8EX7 - chain A; structure by electron microscopy, 3.53 A resolution.

[Chain A]
Protein: Sphingosine-1-phosphate transporter SPNS2
Source organism: Homo sapiens
UniProt: Q8IVW8 (SPNS2_HUMAN); numbering as in UniProt (aligned over 103-549)
Amino-acid sequence (451 residues; row label = number of the first residue in the row):
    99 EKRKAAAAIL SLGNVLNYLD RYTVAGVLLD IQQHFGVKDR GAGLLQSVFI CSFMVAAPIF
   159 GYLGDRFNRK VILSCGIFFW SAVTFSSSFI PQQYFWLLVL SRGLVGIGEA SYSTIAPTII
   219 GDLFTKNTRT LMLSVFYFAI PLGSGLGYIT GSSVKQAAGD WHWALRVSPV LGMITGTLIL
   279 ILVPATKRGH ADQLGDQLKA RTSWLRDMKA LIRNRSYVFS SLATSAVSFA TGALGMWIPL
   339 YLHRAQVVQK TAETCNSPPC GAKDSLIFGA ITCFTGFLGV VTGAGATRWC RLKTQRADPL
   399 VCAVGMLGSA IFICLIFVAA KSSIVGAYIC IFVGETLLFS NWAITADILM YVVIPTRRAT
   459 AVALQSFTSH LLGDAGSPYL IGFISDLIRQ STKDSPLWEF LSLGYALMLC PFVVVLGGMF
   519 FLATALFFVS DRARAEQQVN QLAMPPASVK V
Not modelled in the structure: 285-300, 349-359, 540-549
Sequence notes: expression tag (99-102)
From the paper describing this entry:
  - contacts within the chain: Asp-220/Arg-456 (salt bridge), Thr-228/Asp-445 (hydrogen bond)
  - conformationally variable residues: Gly-333
  - mutagenesis - F236A, Y246A: unchanged expression

[Overview]
The paper reports that F236A and Y246A leave expression unchanged; conformational variability at Gly-333.
Chain A is Sphingosine-1-phosphate transporter SPNS2 (Homo sapiens); the structure, Human S1P transporter
Spns2 in an outward-facing partially occluded conformation (state 3), was determined by electron microscopy
together with 8EX4, 8EX5, 8EX6, 8EX8 and 8G92 from the same study.
